PDB entry 6RDM | electron microscopy, 3.44 A resolution | chains Q and R of the 20 polymer chains in the assembly

Chain Q:
Protein: epsilon: Polytomella F-ATP synthase epsilon subunit
Organism: Polytomella sp. Pringsheim 198.80
Chain sequence (74 residues; numbered 1 to 74; the number before each row is that of its first residue):
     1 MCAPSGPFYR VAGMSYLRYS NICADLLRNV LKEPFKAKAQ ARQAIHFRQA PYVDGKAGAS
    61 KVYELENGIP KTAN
Disordered / not traced: 1-2

Chain R:
Protein: Mitochondrial ATP synthase subunit delta
Organism: Polytomella sp. Pringsheim 198.80
UniProtKB: D7P7X6 (D7P7X6_9CHLO); residue numbers follow UniProt; this construct covers 1-199
Chain sequence (199 residues; row label = number of the first residue in the row):
     1 MFGLKRAVTV GRRFISTSAA RMEAAAPAGP KEFTEVWNKK APSTLIVPEF PSNYTAVKAV
    61 GEGQVHGDAF PVNFYTPHSI LSQAQKDTVV LPGVDGYFGV KASHVPTIAQ LKPGVVELHS
   121 GAESEKFFVS GGFAFVHPNG VTDICVLEAA TLDQVDPAAV KSALAAASAA QPTDEFEQAA
   181 NRAAIELYSA LESAVEAKA
Disordered / not traced: 1-22

How chain Q and chain R interact:
Contacting residue pairs (43):
  Phe8(Q) - Ala179(R)
  Phe8(Q) - Arg182(R)
  Phe8(Q) - Glu186(R)
  Tyr9(Q) - Gln110(R)
  Val11(Q) - Glu175(R)
  Ala12(Q) - Glu175(R)
  Ala12(Q) - Phe176(R)
  Ala12(Q) - Ala179(R)  hydrophobic
  Met14(Q) - Phe176(R)
  Met14(Q) - Ala179(R)  hydrophobic
  Tyr16(Q) - Gly132(R)  hydrogen bond (side chain-backbone)
  Tyr16(Q) - Phe133(R)  hydrophobic
  Arg18(Q) - Phe176(R)
  Tyr19(Q) - Ala183(R)  hydrophobic
  Ser20(Q) - Leu147(R)
  Cys23(Q) - Ser130(R)
  Cys23(Q) - Ala183(R)  hydrophobic
  Cys23(Q) - Leu187(R)
  Ala24(Q) - Ser130(R)
  Ala24(Q) - Glu148(R)
  Leu26(Q) - Ala184(R)  hydrophobic
  Leu26(Q) - Leu187(R)  hydrophobic
  Leu26(Q) - Tyr188(R)
  Leu27(Q) - Phe128(R)  hydrophobic
  Leu27(Q) - Ser130(R)
  Leu27(Q) - Glu148(R)
  Leu27(Q) - Ala150(R)  hydrophobic
  Arg28(Q) - Glu148(R)  salt bridge
  Val30(Q) - Val155(R)
  Val30(Q) - Asp156(R)
  Val30(Q) - Tyr188(R)  hydrophobic
  Val30(Q) - Leu191(R)  hydrophobic
  Leu31(Q) - Gln154(R)
  Leu31(Q) - Val155(R)  hydrophobic
  Leu31(Q) - Asp156(R)
  Lys32(Q) - Gln154(R)  hydrogen bond (backbone-backbone)
  Lys32(Q) - Asp156(R)
  Phe35(Q) - Gln154(R)
  Arg42(Q) - His78(R)  hydrogen bond
  Arg42(Q) - Glu148(R)  salt bridge
  Lys71(Q) - Phe176(R)
  Thr72(Q) - Phe176(R)
  Ala73(Q) - Phe176(R)  hydrophobic
Interface residues without a listed pair, chain Q (26 interface residues in all): Gly13, Asn21, Ile22, Asn74
Interface residues without a listed pair, chain R (27 interface residues in all): Gly131, Ala159, Val160, Glu177, Ala180

In short:
26 residues of chain Q and 27 residues of chain R are in contact; the contacts include 3 hydrogen bonds and 2
salt bridges. Polar pairs include Arg28(Q)-Glu148(R), Arg42(Q)-Glu148(R) and Tyr16(Q)-Gly132(R).
Here chain Q is epsilon: Polytomella F-ATP synthase epsilon subunit and chain R is Mitochondrial ATP synthase
subunit delta, both from Polytomella sp. Pringsheim 198.80. Entry 6RDM (Cryo-EM structure of Polytomella F-ATP
synthase, Rotary substate 1B, focussed refinement of F1 head and rotor) was determined by electron microscopy,
deposited together with 6RD4, 6RD5, 6RD6, 6RD7, 6RD8, 6RD9 and 46 further entries.
